6BNJ - chains A and D of the 4 polymer chains in the assembly; structure by X-ray diffraction, 1.91 A resolution.

Chain A (and D):
Name: Hypoxanthine-guanine phosphoribosyltransferase
From: Homo sapiens
Notes: EC 2.4.2.8; chain D of this document is another copy of the same molecule, construct and numbering; everything in this record applies to it too
Reference sequence: P00492 (HPRT_HUMAN); residues 0-217 here correspond to UniProt positions 1-218 (UniProt number = residue number + 1)
Chain sequence (218 residues; row label = number of the first residue in the row; numbering starts at 0):
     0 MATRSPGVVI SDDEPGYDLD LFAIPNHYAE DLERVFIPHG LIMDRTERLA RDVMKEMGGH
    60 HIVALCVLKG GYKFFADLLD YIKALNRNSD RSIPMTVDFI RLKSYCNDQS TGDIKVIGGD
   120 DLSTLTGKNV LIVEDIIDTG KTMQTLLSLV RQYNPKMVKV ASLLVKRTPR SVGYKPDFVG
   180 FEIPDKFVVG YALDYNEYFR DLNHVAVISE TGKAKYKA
Not modelled in the structure: 0-2, 102-119 (chain D: 103-112)
Differences from the reference sequence: engineered mutation Ala22 (Cys23 in P00492), Ala205 (Cys206 in P00492)
Curated features (UniProtKB/Swiss-Prot):
  - active site: Asp137 (Proton acceptor)
  - binding site (GMP): Lys68, Glu133 to Thr141, Lys165, Lys185 to Val187, Asp193
  - binding site (Mg(2+)): Asp193
  - modified residue: Ala1 (N-acetylalanine), Lys102 (N6-acetyllysine), Thr141 (Phosphothreonine)
  - cross-link: Lys114 (Glycyl lysine isopeptide (Lys-Gly) (interchain with G-Cter in SUMO1))

How chain A and chain D interact:
Residue-residue contacts (10; chain A residue first):
  Glu46(A) - Arg86(D)  salt bridge
  Glu46(A) - Asn87(D)  hydrogen bond
  Arg50(A) - Arg86(D)  hydrogen bond (side chain-backbone)
  Arg50(A) - Asn87(D)
  Leu84(A) - Asn87(D)
  Arg86(A) - Glu46(D)  salt bridge
  Arg86(A) - Arg50(D)  hydrogen bond (backbone-side chain)
  Asn87(A) - Glu46(D)  hydrogen bond
  Asn87(A) - Arg50(D)
  Asn87(A) - Leu84(D)

Summary:
Chain A and chain D each contribute 5 residues to their interface, with 4 hydrogen bonds and 2 salt bridges.
Among the polar pairs are Glu46(A)-Arg86(D), Glu46(A)-Asn87(D) and Arg50(A)-Arg86(D).
Chain A and chain D are both Hypoxanthine-guanine phosphoribosyltransferase (Homo sapiens); the structure,
Human hypoxanthine guanine phosphoribosyltransferase in complex with
[3R,4R]-4-guanin-9-yl-3-((R)-2-hydroxy-2-phosphonoethyl)oxy-1-N-(phosphonopropionyl)pyrrolidine, was
determined by X-ray diffraction together with 6BO7 and 5HIA from the same study.
